Entry 1YJG (X-ray diffraction, 2.22 A resolution); this record covers chains A and B.

Chain A (and B):
Protein: Surface protein VspA
From: Borrelia turicatae
Notes: fragment: vspA core residues 45-202; chain B of this document is another copy of the same molecule, construct and numbering; everything in this record applies to it too
Reference sequence: O34000 (O34000); numbering as in UniProt (aligned over 45-202)
Amino-acid sequence (158 residues; each row starts with the number of its first residue):
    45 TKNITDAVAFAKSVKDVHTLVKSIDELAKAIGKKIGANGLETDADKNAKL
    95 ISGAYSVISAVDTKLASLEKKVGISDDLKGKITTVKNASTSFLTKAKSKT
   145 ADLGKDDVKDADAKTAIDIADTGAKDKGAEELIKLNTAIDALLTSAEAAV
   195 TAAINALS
Unresolved in the structure: 202
From the paper describing this entry:
  - self-association interface (contacts with another copy of this molecule): Ser67 to Gly83, Gly80 to Lys93

Interface between chain A and chain B:
Pairs across the interface (80):
  Ile48(A) - Ile198(B)  hydrophobic
  Lys56(A) - Lys59(B)
  Lys56(A) - Glu191(B)  salt bridge
  Lys59(A) - Lys56(B)
  Asp60(A) - Thr63(B)  hydrogen bond
  Thr63(A) - Asp60(B)  hydrogen bond
  Thr63(A) - Thr63(B)
  Thr63(A) - Leu64(B)
  Leu64(A) - Thr63(B)
  Leu64(A) - Ser67(B)
  Ser67(A) - Leu64(B)
  Glu70(A) - Ser100(B)  hydrogen bond (backbone-side chain)
  Glu70(A) - Ala104(B)
  Leu71(A) - Gly97(B)
  Leu71(A) - Val101(B)  hydrophobic
  Lys73(A) - Ser100(B)
  Ala74(A) - Ser96(B)
  Ala74(A) - Gly97(B)
  Lys77(A) - Lys93(B)
  Lys77(A) - Ser96(B)  hydrogen bond (backbone-side chain)
  Lys78(A) - Ser96(B)
  Lys78(A) - Gly148(B)
  Ile79(A) - Ile95(B)
  Ile79(A) - Ser96(B)
  Ile79(A) - Tyr99(B)  hydrophobic
  Ile79(A) - Ala140(B)
  Ile79(A) - Thr144(B)  hydrogen bond (backbone-side chain)
  Ile79(A) - Gly148(B)
  Gly80(A) - Lys141(B)
  Gly80(A) - Thr144(B)
  Ala81(A) - Lys141(B)
  Ala81(A) - Thr144(B)
  Asn82(A) - Lys141(B)
  Gly83(A) - Tyr99(B)
  Gly83(A) - Lys141(B)
  Leu84(A) - Ser96(B)
  Leu84(A) - Tyr99(B)  hydrophobic
  Asp87(A) - Lys93(B)  salt bridge
  Ala88(A) - Lys93(B)
  Asp89(A) - Lys93(B)  hydrogen bond (backbone-side chain)
  Lys90(A) - Lys93(B)
  Lys90(A) - Asp150(B)  salt bridge
  Asn91(A) - Lys93(B)
  Lys93(A) - Lys77(B)
  Lys93(A) - Asp87(B)  salt bridge
  Lys93(A) - Ala88(B)
  Lys93(A) - Asp89(B)  hydrogen bond (side chain-backbone)
  Lys93(A) - Lys90(B)
  Lys93(A) - Asn91(B)
  Lys93(A) - Leu94(B)
  Leu94(A) - Lys93(B)
  Leu94(A) - Gly97(B)
  Ile95(A) - Ile79(B)  hydrophobic
  Ser96(A) - Ala74(B)
  Ser96(A) - Lys77(B)  hydrogen bond (side chain-backbone)
  Ser96(A) - Lys78(B)
  Ser96(A) - Ile79(B)
  Ser96(A) - Leu84(B)
  Gly97(A) - Leu71(B)
  Gly97(A) - Ala74(B)
  Gly97(A) - Leu94(B)
  Tyr99(A) - Ile79(B)  hydrophobic
  Tyr99(A) - Gly83(B)
  Tyr99(A) - Leu84(B)  hydrophobic
  Ser100(A) - Glu70(B)  hydrogen bond (side chain-backbone)
  Ser100(A) - Lys73(B)
  Val101(A) - Leu71(B)  hydrophobic
  Ala104(A) - Glu70(B)
  Ala140(A) - Ile79(B)
  Lys141(A) - Gly80(B)
  Lys141(A) - Ala81(B)
  Lys141(A) - Asn82(B)
  Lys141(A) - Gly83(B)
  Thr144(A) - Ile79(B)  hydrogen bond (side chain-backbone)
  Thr144(A) - Gly80(B)
  Thr144(A) - Ala81(B)
  Gly148(A) - Lys78(B)
  Gly148(A) - Ile79(B)
  Asp150(A) - Lys90(B)  salt bridge
  Glu191(A) - Lys56(B)  salt bridge
Also at the interface, not in a pair above, chain A (44 interface residues in all): Gly76, Ala98, Leu147, Leu187, Ile198
Also at the interface, not in a pair above, chain B (43 interface residues in all): Ile48, Val52, Gly76, Leu147

Overview:
44 residues of chain A face 43 of chain B across their interface; the contacts include 10 hydrogen bonds and 6
salt bridges. Among the polar pairs are Lys56(A)-Glu191(B), Asp87(A)-Lys93(B) and Lys90(A)-Asp150(B). The
paper reports a self-association interface involving Ser67(A) and Gly80(A).
Both chains are Surface protein VspA (Borrelia turicatae). Entry 1YJG (Variable Small Protein 1 of Borrelia
turicatae (VspA or Vsp1)) was determined by X-ray diffraction (same publication as 2GA0).
